8QPA - chains N and 4 of the 17 polymer chains in the assembly; structure by electron microscopy, 3.70 A resolution.

[Chain N]
Protein: Pre-mRNA-processing factor 6
Organism: Homo sapiens
UniProtKB: O94906 (PRP6_HUMAN); residues 1-941 here = UniProt positions 1-941
Sequence (941 residues; row label = number of the first residue in the row):
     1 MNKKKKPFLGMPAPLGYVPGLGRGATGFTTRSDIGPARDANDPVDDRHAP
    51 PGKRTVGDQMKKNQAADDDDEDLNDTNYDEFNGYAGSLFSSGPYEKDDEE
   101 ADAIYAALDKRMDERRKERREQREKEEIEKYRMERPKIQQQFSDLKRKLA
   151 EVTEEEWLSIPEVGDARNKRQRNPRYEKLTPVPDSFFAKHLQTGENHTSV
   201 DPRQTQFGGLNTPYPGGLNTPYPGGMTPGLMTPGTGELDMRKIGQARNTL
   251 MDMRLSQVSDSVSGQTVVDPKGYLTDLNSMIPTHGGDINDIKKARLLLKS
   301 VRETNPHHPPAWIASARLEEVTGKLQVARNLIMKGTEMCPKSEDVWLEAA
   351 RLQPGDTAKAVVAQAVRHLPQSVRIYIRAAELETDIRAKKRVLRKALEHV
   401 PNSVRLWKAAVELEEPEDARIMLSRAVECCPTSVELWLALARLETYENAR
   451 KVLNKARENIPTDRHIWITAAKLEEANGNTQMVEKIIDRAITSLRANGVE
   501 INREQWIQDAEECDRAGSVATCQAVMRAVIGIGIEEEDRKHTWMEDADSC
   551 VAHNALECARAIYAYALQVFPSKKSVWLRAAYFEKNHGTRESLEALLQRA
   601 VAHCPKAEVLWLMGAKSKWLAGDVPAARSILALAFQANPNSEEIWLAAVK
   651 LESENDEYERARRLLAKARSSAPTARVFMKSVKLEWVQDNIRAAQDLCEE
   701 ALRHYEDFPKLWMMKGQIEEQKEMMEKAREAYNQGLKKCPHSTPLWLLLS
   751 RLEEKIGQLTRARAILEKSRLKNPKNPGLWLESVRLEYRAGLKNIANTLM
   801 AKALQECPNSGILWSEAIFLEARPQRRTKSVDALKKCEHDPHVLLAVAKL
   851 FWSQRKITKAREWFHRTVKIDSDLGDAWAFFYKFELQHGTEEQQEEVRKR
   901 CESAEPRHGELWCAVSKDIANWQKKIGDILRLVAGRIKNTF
Disordered / not traced: 1-7, 41-95, 209-246, 258-264, 415-791
UniProt features mapped onto this chain:
  - modified residue: Ser143 (Phosphoserine), Thr180 (Phosphothreonine), Thr266 (Phosphothreonine), Thr275 (Phosphothreonine), Ser279 (Phosphoserine)
  - natural variant: Asn477 (N477S: Found in a family with neuronal ceroid lipofuscinosis carrying a causative mutation in DNAJC5; uncertain significance), Arg729 (R729W: In RP60)

[Chain 4]
Molecule: U4 snRNA
Organism: Homo sapiens
Sequence (144 nucleotides; each row starts with the number of its first residue):
     1 AGCUUUGCGCAGUGGCAGUAUCGUAGCCAAUGAGGUCUAUCCGAGGCGCG
    51 AUUAUUGCUAAUUGAAAACUUUUCCCAAUACCCCGCCGUGACGACUUGCA
   101 AUAUAGUCGGCACUGGCAAUUUUUGACAGUCUCUACGGAGACUG
Disordered / not traced: 63-144

[Chain N / chain 4 interface]
Residue-residue contacts - 20 pairs, chain N then chain 4:
  Arg167(N) - C49(4)  phosphate contact
  Asn168(N) - G48(4)  phosphate contact
  Asn168(N) - C49(4)  phosphate contact
  Lys169(N) - C49(4)  hydrogen bond to the phosphate
  Lys169(N) - G50(4)  hydrogen bond to the base
  Arg170(N) - G48(4)  salt bridge to the phosphate
  Arg170(N) - C49(4)  base contact
  Arg172(N) - C49(4)  salt bridge to the phosphate
  Arg172(N) - G50(4)  salt bridge to the phosphate
  Arg175(N) - U52(4)  base contact
  Arg175(N) - U53(4)  salt bridge to the phosphate
  Arg175(N) - A54(4)  salt bridge to the phosphate
  Tyr176(N) - A54(4)  base contact
  Glu177(N) - U19(4)  base contact
  Lys178(N) - U19(4)  salt bridge to the phosphate
  Lys178(N) - A54(4)  salt bridge to the phosphate
  Gln825(N) - U40(4)  sugar contact
  Arg826(N) - U40(4)  hydrogen bond to the sugar
  Arg826(N) - C41(4)  phosphate contact
  Lys829(N) - C41(4)  phosphate contact
Also at the interface, not in a pair above, chain 4 (10 interface residues in all): A20

[Summary]
12 residues of chain N and 10 residues of chain 4 are in contact, with 3 hydrogen bonds and 7 salt bridges.
Polar pairs include Lys169(N)-G50(4), Arg826(N)-U40(4) and Lys169(N)-C49(4).
Chain N is Pre-mRNA-processing factor 6 and chain 4 is U4 snRNA, both from Homo sapiens; the structure,
Cryo-EM Structure of Pre-B+5'ssLNG Complex (core part), was determined by electron microscopy (same
publication as 8QOZ, 8QP8, 8QP9, 8QPB, 8QPE and 8QPK).
